PDB entry 7YMI | electron microscopy, 3.30 A resolution | chains D and E of the 40 polymer chains in the assembly

# Chain D
Protein: Photosystem II D2 protein 1
Source organism: Acaryochloris marina MBIC11017
Notes: EC 1.10.3.9
UniProt: B0C1V6 (PSBD1_ACAM1); numbering as in UniProt (aligned over 1-351)
Chain sequence (351 residues; each row starts with the number of its first residue):
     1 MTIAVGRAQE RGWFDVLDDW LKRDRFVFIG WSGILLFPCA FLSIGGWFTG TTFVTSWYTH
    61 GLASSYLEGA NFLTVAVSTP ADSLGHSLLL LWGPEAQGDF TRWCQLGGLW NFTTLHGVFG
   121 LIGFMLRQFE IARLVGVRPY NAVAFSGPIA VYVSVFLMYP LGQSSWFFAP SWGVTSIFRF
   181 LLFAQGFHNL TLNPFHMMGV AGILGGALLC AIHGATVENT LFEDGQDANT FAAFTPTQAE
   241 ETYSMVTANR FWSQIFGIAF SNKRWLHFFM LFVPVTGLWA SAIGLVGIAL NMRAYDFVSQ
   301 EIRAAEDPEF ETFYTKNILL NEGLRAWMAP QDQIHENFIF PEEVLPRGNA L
Disordered / not traced: 1-10, 225-240, 350-351
Metal / ion sites: Fe2+: H213, H267 (together with bicarbonate ion) (shared with 2 residues of chain A)
Residues lining bound ligands:
  - 8CT ((6'R,11cis,11'cis,13cis,15cis)-4',5'-didehydro-5',6'-dihydro-beta,beta-carotene): F41, L42, G45, G46, F48, T49, F100, W103, L109, F112
  - bicarbonate ion (BCT): H213, E241, Y243, K263, H267
  - chlorophyll d (CL7), molecule 1: I34, L35, P38, C39, L42, L88, L89, L90, L91, W92, W103, G108, N111, F112, L115, H116, F119
  - chlorophyll d (CL7), molecule 2: L35, L88, F119, I122, M125, L126, F129, I149
  - chlorophyll d (CL7), molecule 3: L121, P148, V151, Y152, V155, F180, L181, A184, Q185, L190, T191, H196, G199, V200, I203, L204, L278, S281, A282, L285
  - chlorophyll d (CL7), molecule 4: Y152, F156, W172, V174, I177, F178, F180, L181
  - chlorophyll d (CL7), molecule 5: M197, V200, A201, L204, G205, L208
  - pheophytin a (PHO), molecule 1: L36, A40, S43, I44, W47, T113, G117, G120, L121, F124, Q128, N141, A144, F145, P148, Y152, W172, G173, V174, I203, P274, V275, L278
  - pheophytin a (PHO), molecule 2: L204, A207, L208, A211, I212, W252, F256
  - plastoquinone 9 (PL9; 2,3-dimethyl-5-(3,7,11,15,19,23,27,31,35-nonamethyl-2,6,10,14,18,22,26,30,34-hexatriacontanonaenyl-2,5-cyclohexadiene-1,4-dione-2,3-dimethyl-5-solanesyl-1,4-benzoquinone): M197, M198, A201, G202, G205, L208, L209, I212, H213, T216, Y243, M245, A248, N249, W252, F256, I258, A259, F260, L266, F269, F272, V273, T276
Reported in the primary citation:
  - binding site for chlorophyll d: W172, I177, F178, A184, L190, H196

# Chain E
Protein: Cytochrome b559 subunit alpha
Source organism: Acaryochloris marina MBIC11017
UniProt: B0C6T2 (PSBE_ACAM1); residues 1-83 here = UniProt positions 1-83
Chain sequence (83 residues; row label = number of the first residue in the row):
     1 MSGRTGERPF GDIVTSIRYW IIHTITVPML FLAGWLFVST GLAYDVFGTP RPNEYFDQAR
    61 QGLPLVTDRY EGKQQIDEFT KGL
Disordered / not traced: 1-15, 81-83
Curated features (UniProtKB/Swiss-Prot):
  - binding site (heme): H23
Residues lining bound ligands: heme (HEM): R18, Y19, I22, H23, T26, V27, L30

# Interface between chain D and chain E
Residue-residue contacts - 39 pairs, chain D then chain E:
  T49(D) - F47(E)
  F53(D) - F37(E)  hydrophobic
  F53(D) - F47(E)  hydrophobic
  F53(D) - T49(E)  hydrogen bond (backbone-side chain)
  V54(D) - F47(E)  hydrophobic
  T55(D) - T49(E)
  T55(D) - P50(E)
  W57(D) - Y55(E)
  W57(D) - F56(E)  hydrophobic
  W57(D) - L63(E)  hydrophobic
  W57(D) - P64(E)
  Y58(D) - P64(E)
  Y58(D) - L65(E)
  Y58(D) - V66(E)
  E68(D) - T49(E)
  E68(D) - P50(E)
  E68(D) - Y55(E)  hydrogen bond
  S83(D) - V66(E)
  S83(D) - T67(E)
  S83(D) - D68(E)
  S83(D) - R69(E)
  L84(D) - R69(E)  hydrogen bond (backbone-side chain)
  S87(D) - R69(E)
  P94(D) - Y70(E)
  E95(D) - R69(E)  salt bridge
  E95(D) - K73(E)
  A96(D) - K73(E)
  Q97(D) - K73(E)
  D99(D) - K73(E)
  F100(D) - V46(E)
  F100(D) - F47(E)  hydrophobic
  T101(D) - D45(E)  hydrogen bond (side chain-backbone)
  T101(D) - V46(E)  hydrogen bond (side chain-backbone)
  T101(D) - G48(E)
  R102(D) - K73(E)
  R102(D) - D77(E)  salt bridge
  Q105(D) - G48(E)  hydrogen bond (side chain-backbone)
  Q105(D) - I76(E)
  I334(D) - L65(E)  hydrophobic
Other interface residues (no listed pair), chain D (26 interface residues in all): T59, H60, G61, L67, C104, L106
Other interface residues (no listed pair), chain E (24 interface residues in all): V38, A43, Y44, F79

# In short
26 residues of chain D face 24 of chain E across their interface, with 6 hydrogen bonds and 2 salt bridges.
Polar pairs include E95(D)-R69(E), R102(D)-D77(E) and F53(D)-T49(E). From the paper: a binding site for
chlorophyll d at W172(D), I177(D) and F178(D) among others.
Here chain D is Photosystem II D2 protein 1 and chain E is Cytochrome b559 subunit alpha, both from
Acaryochloris marina MBIC11017. Entry 7YMI (PSII-Pcb Dimer of Acaryochloris Marina) was determined by electron
microscopy, deposited together with 7YMM.
